Entry 4GIU (X-ray diffraction, 1.67 A resolution); this record covers chains A and B.

# Chain A (and B)
Protein: Anthranilate phosphoribosyltransferase
Source organism: Mycobacterium tuberculosis
Notes: EC 2.4.2.18; chain B of this document is another copy of the same molecule, construct and numbering; everything in this record applies to it too
Reference sequence: P66992 (TRPD_MYCTU); residue numbers follow UniProt; this construct covers 1-370
Amino-acid sequence (378 residues; each row starts with the number of its first residue):
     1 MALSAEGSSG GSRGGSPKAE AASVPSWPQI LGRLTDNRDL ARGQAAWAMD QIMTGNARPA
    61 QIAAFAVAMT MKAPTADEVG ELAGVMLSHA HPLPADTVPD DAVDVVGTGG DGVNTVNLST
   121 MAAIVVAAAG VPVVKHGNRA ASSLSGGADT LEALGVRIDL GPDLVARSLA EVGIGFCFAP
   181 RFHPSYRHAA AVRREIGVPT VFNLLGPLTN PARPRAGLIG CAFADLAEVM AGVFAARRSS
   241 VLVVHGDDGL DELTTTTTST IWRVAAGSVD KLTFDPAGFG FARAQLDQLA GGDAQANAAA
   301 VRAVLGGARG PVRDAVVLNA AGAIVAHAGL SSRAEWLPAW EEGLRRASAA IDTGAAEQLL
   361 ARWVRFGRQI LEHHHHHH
Unresolved in the structure: 1-23, 370-378
Sequence notes: expression tag (371-378)
Ion coordination: Mg2+ site 1: Ser-119, Glu-252 (together with 1-O-pyrophosphono-5-O-phosphono-ribose); Mg2+ site 2: Asp-251, Glu-252
Ligand contacts:
  - 636 (2-[(2-carboxy-5-methylphenyl)amino]-3-methylbenzoic acid): Met-86, Val-106, Gly-107, Thr-108, His-136, Gly-137, Asn-138, Ala-179, Pro-180, His-183, Tyr-186, Arg-193, Phe-202, Asn-203, Gly-206, Thr-209
  - 1-O-pyrophosphono-5-O-phosphono-ribose (PRP; 1-O-pyrophosphono-5-O-phosphono-alpha-D-ribofuranose): Val-105, Val-106, Gly-107, Thr-108, Gly-109, Gly-110, Asp-111, Val-116, Asn-117, Leu-118, Ser-119, Thr-120, Lys-135, His-136, Asn-138, Arg-139, Ala-140, Ala-141, Ser-142, Ser-143, Gly-146, Gly-147, Asp-251, Glu-252

# Chain A / chain B interface
Residue-residue contacts - 34 pairs, chain A then chain B:
  Pro-28(A) / Ile-196(B)
  Pro-28(A) / Gly-197(B)
  Pro-28(A) / Val-198(B)
  Leu-31(A) / Ile-196(B)
  Gly-32(A) / Val-198(B)
  Leu-34(A) / Met-71(B)
  Thr-35(A) / Met-71(B)
  Asn-37(A) / Met-71(B)
  Arg-58(A) / Glu-195(B)  salt bridge
  Ala-60(A) / Ala-63(B)
  Ala-60(A) / Glu-195(B)
  Gln-61(A) / Glu-195(B)  hydrogen bond (side chain-backbone)
  Ala-63(A) / Ala-60(B)
  Ala-64(A) / Val-67(B)  hydrophobic
  Val-67(A) / Ala-64(B)  hydrophobic
  Val-67(A) / Val-67(B)  hydrophobic
  Val-67(A) / Ala-68(B)  hydrophobic
  Ala-68(A) / Val-67(B)  hydrophobic
  Ala-68(A) / Met-71(B)  hydrophobic
  Met-71(A) / Leu-34(B)
  Met-71(A) / Thr-35(B)
  Met-71(A) / Asn-37(B)
  Met-71(A) / Ala-68(B)
  Met-71(A) / Met-71(B)  hydrophobic
  Met-71(A) / Lys-72(B)
  Lys-72(A) / Met-71(B)
  Glu-195(A) / Arg-58(B)  salt bridge
  Glu-195(A) / Ala-60(B)
  Glu-195(A) / Gln-61(B)  hydrogen bond (backbone-side chain)
  Ile-196(A) / Pro-28(B)
  Ile-196(A) / Leu-31(B)
  Gly-197(A) / Pro-28(B)
  Val-198(A) / Pro-28(B)
  Val-198(A) / Gly-32(B)
Interface residues without a listed pair, chain A (22 interface residues in all): Trp-27, Pro-59, Val-192
Interface residues without a listed pair, chain B (22 interface residues in all): Trp-27, Pro-59, Val-192

# Summary
Chain A and chain B each contribute 22 residues to their interface; the contacts include 2 hydrogen bonds and
2 salt bridges. Polar pairs include Arg-58(A)/Glu-195(B) and Gln-61(A)/Glu-195(B). Bound to chain A:
1-O-pyrophosphono-5-O-phosphono-ribose and compound 636. Ser-119(A) and Glu-252(A) coordinate Mg2+ site 1.
Chain A and chain B are both Anthranilate phosphoribosyltransferase (Mycobacterium tuberculosis); the
structure, Bianthranilate-like analogue bound in inner site of anthranilate phosphoribosyltransferase (AnPRT;
trpD), was determined by X-ray diffraction (same publication as 4M0R and 4IJ1).
